PDB entry 3CIK | X-ray diffraction, 2.75 A resolution | chains A and B of the 3 polymer chains in the assembly

[Chain A]
Molecule: Beta-adrenergic receptor kinase 1
Source organism: Homo sapiens
Notes: EC 2.7.11.15
UniProt: P25098 (ARBK1_HUMAN); residues 1-689 here = UniProt positions 1-689
Amino-acid sequence (689 residues; each row starts with the number of its first residue):
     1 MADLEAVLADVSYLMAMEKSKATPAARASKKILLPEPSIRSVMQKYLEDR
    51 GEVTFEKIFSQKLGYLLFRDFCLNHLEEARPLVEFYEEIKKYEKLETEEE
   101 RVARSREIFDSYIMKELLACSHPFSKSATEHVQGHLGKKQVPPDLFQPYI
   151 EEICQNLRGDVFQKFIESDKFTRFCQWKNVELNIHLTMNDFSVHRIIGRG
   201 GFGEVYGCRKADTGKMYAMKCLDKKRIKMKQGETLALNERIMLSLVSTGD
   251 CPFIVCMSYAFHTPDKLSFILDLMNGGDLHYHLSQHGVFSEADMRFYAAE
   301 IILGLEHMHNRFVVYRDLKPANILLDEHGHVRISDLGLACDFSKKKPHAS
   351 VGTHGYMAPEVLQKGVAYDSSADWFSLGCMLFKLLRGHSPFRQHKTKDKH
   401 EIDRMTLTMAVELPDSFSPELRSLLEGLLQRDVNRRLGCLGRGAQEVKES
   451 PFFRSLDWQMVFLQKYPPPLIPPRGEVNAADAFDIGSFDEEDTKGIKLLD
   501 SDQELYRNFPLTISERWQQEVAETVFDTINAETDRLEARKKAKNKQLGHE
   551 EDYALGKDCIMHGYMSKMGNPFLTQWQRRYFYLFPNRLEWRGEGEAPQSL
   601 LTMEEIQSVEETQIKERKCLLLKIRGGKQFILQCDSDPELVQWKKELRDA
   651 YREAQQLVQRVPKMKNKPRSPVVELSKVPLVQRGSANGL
Disordered / not traced: 1-28, 476-492, 569-573, 670-689
UniProt features mapped onto this chain:
  - active site: Asp317 (Proton acceptor)
  - binding site (ATP): Ile197 to Val205, Lys220
  - site (Required for receptor phosphorylation): Asp3, Leu4, Asp10
  - modified residue: Ser670 (Phosphoserine)
  - natural variant: Arg578 (R578Q: In a colorectal adenocarcinoma sample)
  - mutagenesis: Asp3 (D3A: 85% reduction in phosphorylation of G-protein coupled receptor rhodopsin; D3K: 95% reduction in phosphorylation of G-protein coupled receptor rhodopsin ...), Leu4 (L4A: 95% reduction in phosphorylation of G-protein coupled receptor rhodopsin. 90% reduction in phosphorylation of beta-2 adrenergic receptor ADRB2. Does not affect binding to ADRB2 ...), Glu5 (E5A: 50% reduction in phosphorylation of G-protein coupled receptor rhodopsin), Val7 to Leu8 (95% reduction in phosphorylation of G-protein coupled receptor rhodopsin), Asp10 (D10A: 95% reduction in phosphorylation of G-protein coupled receptor rhodopsin and beta-2 adrenergic receptor ADRB2. Does not affect binding to ADRB2. Not activated by receptor binding ...)
Bound ions: Mg2+: His348, Glu360, Gln363, Val366
From the paper describing this entry:
  - specificity-determining residues: Ile197, Leu235 (proposed by the authors, not directly observed)

[Chain B]
Molecule: Guanine nucleotide-binding protein G(I)/G(S)/G(T) subunit beta-1
Source organism: Bos taurus
UniProt: P62871 (GBB1_BOVIN); residues 1-340 here = UniProt positions 1-340
Amino-acid sequence (340 residues; each row starts with the number of its first residue):
     1 MSELDQLRQEAEQLKNQIRDARKACADATLSQITNNIDPVGRIQMRTRRT
    51 LRGHLAKIYAMHWGTDSRLLVSASQDGKLIIWDSYTTNKVHAIPLRSSWV
   101 MTCAYAPSGNYVACGGLDNICSIYNLKTREGNVRVSRELAGHTGYLSCCR
   151 FLDDNQIVTSSGDTTCALWDIETGQQTTTFTGHTGDVMSLSLAPDTRLFV
   201 SGACDASAKLWDVREGMCRQTFTGHESDINAICFFPNGNAFATGSDDATC
   251 RLFDLRADQELMTYSHDNIICGITSVSFSKSGRLLLAGYDDFNCNVWDAL
   301 KADRAGVLAGHDNRVSCLGVTDDGMAVATGSWDSFLKIWN
Disordered / not traced: 1
UniProt features mapped onto this chain:
  - modified residue: Ser2 (N-acetylserine), His266 (Phosphohistidine)

[Interface between chain A and chain B]
Contacting residue pairs - 45 pairs, chain A then chain B:
  Tyr553(A) - Lys78(B)  hydrogen bond
  Gly556(A) - Arg96(B)
  Lys557(A) - Leu95(B)
  Lys557(A) - Arg96(B)
  Asp558(A) - Arg96(B)
  Asp558(A) - Ser97(B)
  Asp558(A) - Ser98(B)  hydrogen bond
  Phe584(A) - Ser98(B)
  Pro585(A) - Ser98(B)
  Pro585(A) - Trp99(B)
  Asn586(A) - Gln75(B)  hydrogen bond (side chain-backbone)
  Asn586(A) - Ser98(B)
  Asn586(A) - Trp99(B)
  Arg587(A) - Gln75(B)
  Arg587(A) - Asp76(B)  hydrogen bond (side chain-backbone)
  Arg587(A) - Ser98(B)  hydrogen bond
  Glu589(A) - Asp76(B)
  Pro597(A) - Leu55(B)
  Gln598(A) - Leu55(B)
  Leu600(A) - Leu55(B)
  Thr602(A) - Gln75(B)
  Glu604(A) - Lys57(B)  salt bridge
  Glu604(A) - Gln75(B)  hydrogen bond
  Ala654(A) - Trp99(B)  hydrophobic
  Leu657(A) - Leu117(B)  hydrophobic
  Val661(A) - Met101(B)  hydrophobic
  Val661(A) - Leu117(B)  hydrophobic
  Pro662(A) - Tyr145(B)
  Lys663(A) - Met101(B)  hydrogen bond (side chain-backbone)
  Lys663(A) - Ser147(B)  hydrogen bond (side chain-backbone)
  Lys663(A) - Arg314(B)
  Lys663(A) - Trp332(B)
  Met664(A) - Tyr59(B)
  Met664(A) - Trp99(B)
  Met664(A) - Val100(B)
  Met664(A) - Met101(B)  hydrophobic
  Met664(A) - Trp332(B)
  Lys665(A) - Arg314(B)  hydrogen bond (backbone-side chain)
  Lys665(A) - Trp332(B)
  Asn666(A) - Trp332(B)
  Lys667(A) - Asp246(B)  salt bridge
  Lys667(A) - Arg314(B)
  Arg669(A) - Asp290(B)  salt bridge
  Arg669(A) - Asn313(B)  hydrogen bond
  Arg669(A) - Trp332(B)
Also at the interface, not in a pair above, chain A (26 interface residues in all): Ser599, Val658
Also at the interface, not in a pair above, chain B (30 interface residues in all): Ala56, Gly77, Pro94, Thr102, Asp186, Met188, Cys204, Asp228, Phe292

[Overview]
Chain A and chain B form an interface of 26 and 30 residues respectively; the contacts include 10 hydrogen
bonds and 3 salt bridges. Polar contacts include Glu604(A)-Lys57(B), Lys667(A)-Asp246(B) and
Arg669(A)-Asp290(B). UniProt lists active-site residue Asp317(A), 10 ATP-binding residues and 6 mutagenesis
sites on chain A. The paper reports specificity determinants Ile197(A) and Leu235(A).
Here chain A is Beta-adrenergic receptor kinase 1 (Homo sapiens) and chain B is Guanine nucleotide-binding
protein G(I)/G(S)/G(T) subunit beta-1 (Bos taurus). Entry 3CIK (Human GRK2 in Complex with Gbetagamma
subunits) was determined by X-ray diffraction, deposited together with 3KRW and 3KRX.
